Entry 9NOX (electron microscopy, 3.00 A resolution); this record covers chains B and E of the 5 polymer chains in the assembly.

Chain B:
Name: miniGs/gust25
From: Homo sapiens
Sequence (1128 residues; row label = number of the first residue in the row; numbers below 1 keep their minus sign (Met-877 is residue -877)):
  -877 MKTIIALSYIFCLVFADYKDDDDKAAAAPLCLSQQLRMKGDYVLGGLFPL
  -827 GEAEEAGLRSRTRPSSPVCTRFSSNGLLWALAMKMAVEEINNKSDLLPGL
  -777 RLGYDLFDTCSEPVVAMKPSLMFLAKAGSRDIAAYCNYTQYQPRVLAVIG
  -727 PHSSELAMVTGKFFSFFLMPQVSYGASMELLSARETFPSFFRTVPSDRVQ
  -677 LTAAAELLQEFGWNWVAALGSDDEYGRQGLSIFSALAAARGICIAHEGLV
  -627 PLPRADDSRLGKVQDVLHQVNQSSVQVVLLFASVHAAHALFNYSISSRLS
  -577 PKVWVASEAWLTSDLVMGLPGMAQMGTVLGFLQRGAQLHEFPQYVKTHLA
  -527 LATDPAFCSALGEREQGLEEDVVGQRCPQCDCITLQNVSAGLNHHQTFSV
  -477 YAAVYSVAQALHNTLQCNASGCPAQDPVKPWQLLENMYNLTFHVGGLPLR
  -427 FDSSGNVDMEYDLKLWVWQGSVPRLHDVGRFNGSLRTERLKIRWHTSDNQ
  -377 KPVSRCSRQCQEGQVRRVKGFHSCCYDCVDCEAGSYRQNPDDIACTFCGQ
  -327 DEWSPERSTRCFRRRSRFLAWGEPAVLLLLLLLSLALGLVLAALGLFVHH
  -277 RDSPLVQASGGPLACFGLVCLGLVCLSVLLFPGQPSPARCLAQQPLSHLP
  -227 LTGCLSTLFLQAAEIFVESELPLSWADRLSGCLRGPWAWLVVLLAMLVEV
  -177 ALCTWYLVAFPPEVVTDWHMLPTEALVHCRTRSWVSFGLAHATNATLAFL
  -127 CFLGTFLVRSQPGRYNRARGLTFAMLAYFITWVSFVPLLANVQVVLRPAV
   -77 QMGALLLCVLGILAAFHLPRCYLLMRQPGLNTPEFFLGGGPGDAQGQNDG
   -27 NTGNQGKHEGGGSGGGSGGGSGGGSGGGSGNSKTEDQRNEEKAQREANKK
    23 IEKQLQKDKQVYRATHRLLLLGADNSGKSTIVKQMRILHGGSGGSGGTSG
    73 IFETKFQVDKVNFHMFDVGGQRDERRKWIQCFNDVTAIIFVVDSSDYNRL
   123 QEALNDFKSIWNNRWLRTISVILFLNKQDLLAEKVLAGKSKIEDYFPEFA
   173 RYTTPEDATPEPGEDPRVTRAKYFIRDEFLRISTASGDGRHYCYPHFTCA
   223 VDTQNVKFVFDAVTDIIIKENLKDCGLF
Disordered / not traced: -877 to 6, 65-70

Chain E:
Name: Nanobody 35 (NB35)
From: Lama glama
Notes: antibody fragment or engineered binder
Sequence (160 residues; each row starts with the number of its first residue; numbers below 1 keep their minus sign (Met-21 is residue -21)):
   -21 MKYLLPTAAAGLLLLAAQPAMAQVQLQESGGGLVQPGGSLRLSCAASGFT
    29 FSNYKMNWVRQAPGKGLEWVSDISQSGASISYTGSVKGRFTISRDNAKNT
    79 LYLQMNSLKPEDTAVYYCARCPAPFTRDCFDVTSTTYAYRGQGTQVTVSS
   129 HHHHHHEPEA
Disordered / not traced: -21 to 0, 129-138
Disulfides: Cys22-Cys96, Cys99-Cys107

Interface between chain B and chain E:
Contacting residue pairs (27):
  Arg94(B) with Thr114(E)
  Asp95(B) with Asp109(E); Ser112(E); Thr113(E), hydrogen bond
  Glu96(B) with Asp109(E); Ser112(E); Thr114(E); Tyr115(E)
  Arg97(B) with Phe108(E); Asp109(E), hydrogen bond (backbone-side chain)
  Arg98(B) with Pro100(E); Phe108(E); Asp109(E), salt bridge; Tyr115(E)
  Ile101(B) with Phe108(E), hydrophobic
  Gln123(B) with Thr61(E)
  Glu124(B) with Leu45(E)
  Asn127(B) with Trp47(E)
  Ser131(B) with Asp106(E); Cys107(E), hydrogen bond (side chain-backbone); Phe108(E)
  Asn134(B) with Asp106(E)
  Asn135(B) with Asp106(E); Phe108(E)
  Tyr167(B) with Gly62(E); Ser63(E)
  Pro169(B) with Gly62(E)
Other interface residues (no listed pair), chain B (15 interface residues in all): Ile132
Other interface residues (no listed pair), chain E (16 interface residues in all): Thr111, Tyr117

Overview:
The interface between chain B and chain E involves 15 residues on one side and 16 on the other, with 3
hydrogen bonds and 1 salt bridge. Polar contacts include Arg98(B)-Asp109(E), Asp95(B)-Thr113(E) and
Arg97(B)-Asp109(E).
Here chain B is miniGs/gust25 (Homo sapiens) and chain E is Nanobody 35 (NB35) (Lama glama). Entry 9NOX
(Transmembrane domains of the human TAS1R2 sweet receptor subunit in complex with miniGs/gust25) was
determined by electron microscopy together with 9NOR, 9NOS, 9NOT, 9NOU, 9NOV, 9NOW and 9O38 from the same
study.
